PDB entry 5WDJ | X-ray diffraction, 2.40 A resolution | chains B and E of the 4 polymer chains in the assembly

== Chain B (and E) ==
Name: Myeloperoxidase
Source organism: Homo sapiens
Notes: EC 1.11.2.2; chain E of this document is another copy of the same molecule, construct and numbering; everything in this record applies to it too
UniProtKB: P05164 (PERM_HUMAN), isoform P05164-2; residues 113-578 here correspond to UniProt positions 184-649 (UniProt number = residue number + 71)
Amino-acid sequence (467 residues; row label = number of the first residue in the row):
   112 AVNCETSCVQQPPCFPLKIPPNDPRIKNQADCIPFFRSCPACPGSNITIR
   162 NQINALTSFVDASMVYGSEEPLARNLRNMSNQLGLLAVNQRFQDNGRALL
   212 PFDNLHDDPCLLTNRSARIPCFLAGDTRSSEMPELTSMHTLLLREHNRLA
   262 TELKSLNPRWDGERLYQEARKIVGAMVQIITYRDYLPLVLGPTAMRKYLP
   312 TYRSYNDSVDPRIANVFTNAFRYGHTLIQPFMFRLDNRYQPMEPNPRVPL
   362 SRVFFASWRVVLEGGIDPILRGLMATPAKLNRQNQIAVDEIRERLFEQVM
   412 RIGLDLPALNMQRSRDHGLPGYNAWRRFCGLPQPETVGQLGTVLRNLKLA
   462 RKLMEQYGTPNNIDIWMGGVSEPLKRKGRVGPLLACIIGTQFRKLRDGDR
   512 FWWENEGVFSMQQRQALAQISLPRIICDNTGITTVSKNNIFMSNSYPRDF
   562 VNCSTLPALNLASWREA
Unresolved in the structure: 112 (chain E: 112, 578)
Sequence notes: expression tag (112)
Modified residues: Cys150 (S-hydroxycysteine; CSO)
Cystine bridges: Cys115-Cys125, Cys119-Cys143, Cys221-Cys232, Cys440-Cys497, Cys538-Cys564
Glycans and other covalent adducts: glycan linked to Asn189, Asn225, Asn317
Metal / ion sites: Ca2+: Thr168, Phe170, Asp172, Ser174 (shared with 1 residue of chain A); heme Fe near His336 (its only coordinating residue here)
Residues lining bound ligands:
  - AEY (7-(benzyloxy)-1H-[1,2,3]triazolo[4,5-d]pyrimidin-5-amine): Thr238, Arg239, Glu242, Phe366, Phe407
  - heme (HEM): Phe146, Arg239, Glu242, Met243, Tyr296, Thr329, Phe332, Arg333, Tyr334, Gly335, His336, Ile339, Phe365, Leu406, Phe407, Leu417, Leu420, Asn421, Arg424
From the paper describing this entry:
  - binding site for AEY: Arg239

== How chain B and chain E interact ==
Pairs across the interface (8):
  Ala152(B) with Thr159(E)
  Cys153(B) with Cys153(E), disulfide
  Ser156(B) with Ala152(E)
  Thr159(B) with Ala152(E)
  Ile160(B) with Arg323(E)
  Ser319(B) with Arg438(E), hydrogen bond
  Arg323(B) with Ile160(E)
  Arg438(B) with Ser319(E), hydrogen bond
Also at the interface, not in a pair above, chain B (11 interface residues in all): Ile158, Ile164, Asp318
Also at the interface, not in a pair above, chain E (10 interface residues in all): Ser156, Ile158, Ile164
Inter-chain disulfides: Cys153(B)-Cys153(E)

== Overview ==
The interface between chain B and chain E involves 11 residues on one side and 10 on the other, with 1
disulfide bond and 2 hydrogen bonds. Its one hydrogen-bonded contact is Ser319(B)-Arg438(E). Ligands of chain
B: compound AEY and heme. From the paper: a binding site for AEY at Arg239(B).
Chain B and chain E are both Myeloperoxidase (Homo sapiens); the structure, Crystal structure of
myeloperoxidase subform C (mpo) complex with compound-6 aka 7-(benzyloxy)-1H-[1,2,
3]triazolo[4,5-d]pyrimidin-5-amine, was determined by X-ray diffraction.
